9IXJ - chains B and N of the 5 polymer chains in the assembly; structure by electron microscopy, 2.92 A resolution.

# Chain B
Molecule: Guanine nucleotide-binding protein G(I)/G(S)/G(T) subunit beta-1
Organism: Homo sapiens
UniProt: P62873 (GBB1_HUMAN); numbering as in UniProt (aligned over 2-340)
Sequence (347 residues; each row starts with the number of its first residue; numbers below 1 keep their minus sign (Met-4 is residue -4)):
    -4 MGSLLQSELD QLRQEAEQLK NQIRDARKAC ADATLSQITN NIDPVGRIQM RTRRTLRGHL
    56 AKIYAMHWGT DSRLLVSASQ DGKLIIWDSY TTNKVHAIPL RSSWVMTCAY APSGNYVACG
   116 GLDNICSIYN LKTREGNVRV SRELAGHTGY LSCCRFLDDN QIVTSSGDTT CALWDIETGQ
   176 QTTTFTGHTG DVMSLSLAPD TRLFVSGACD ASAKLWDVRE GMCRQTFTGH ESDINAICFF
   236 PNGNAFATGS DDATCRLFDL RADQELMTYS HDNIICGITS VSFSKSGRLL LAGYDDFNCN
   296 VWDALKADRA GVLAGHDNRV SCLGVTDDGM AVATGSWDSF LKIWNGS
Unresolved in the structure: -4 to 2
Differences from the reference sequence: initiating methionine (-4); expression tag (-3 to 1, 341-342)
Curated features (UniProtKB/Swiss-Prot):
  - modified residue: Ser2 (N-acetylserine), His266 (Phosphohistidine)
  - natural variant: Leu30 (L30F: In MRD42; uncertain significance), Arg52 (R52G: In MRD42), Gly64 (G64V: In MRD42), Asp76 (D76E: In MRD42; D76G: In MRD42), Gly77 (G77S: In MRD42), Lys78 (K78R: In MRD42), Ile80 (I80N: In MRD42; I80T: In MRD42), His91 (H91R: In MRD42; uncertain significance), Ala92 (A92T: In MRD42), Pro94 (P94S: In MRD42), Leu95 (L95P: In MRD42), Arg96 (R96L: In MRD42), 5 further natural variant entries in UniProt

# Chain N
Molecule: Nb35
Organism: Lama glama
Sequence (161 residues; row label = number of the first residue in the row; numbers below 1 keep their minus sign (Met-21 is residue -21)):
   -21 MKYLLPTAAA GLLLLAAQPA MAQVQLQESG GGLVQPGGSL RLSCAASGFT FSNYKMNWVR
    39 QAPGKGLEWV SDISQSGASI SYTGSVKGRF TISRDNAKNT LYLQMNSLKP EDTAVYYCAR
    99 CPAPFTRDCF DVTSTTYAYR GQGTQVTVSS AAALEHHHHH H
Unresolved in the structure: -21 to 0, 129-139
Disulfides: Cys22-Cys96, Cys99-Cys107

# Chain B / chain N interface
Residue-residue contacts (9; chain B residue first):
  Thr184(B) - Thr114(N)
  Glu226(B) - Gly26(N)
  Glu226(B) - Thr28(N)
  Glu226(B) - Tyr32(N)
  Glu226(B) - Arg98(N)  hydrogen bond (backbone-side chain)
  Ser227(B) - Pro100(N)  hydrogen bond (side chain-backbone)
  Ser227(B) - Tyr117(N)
  Asp228(B) - Tyr117(N)  hydrogen bond
  Asp246(B) - Ala101(N)
Also at the interface, not in a pair above, chain B (13 interface residues in all): Glu12, Lys15, Cys204, Asp205, Ala206, Thr223, His225, Ile270
Also at the interface, not in a pair above, chain N (15 interface residues in all): Gln1, Val2, Gln3, Phe27, Pro102, Phe103, Ala116

# Overview
The interface between chain B and chain N involves 13 residues on one side and 15 on the other; the contacts
include 3 hydrogen bonds. Polar pairs include Glu226(B)-Arg98(N), Ser227(B)-Pro100(N) and Asp228(B)-Tyr117(N).
Chain B is Guanine nucleotide-binding protein G(I)/G(S)/G(T) subunit beta-1 (Homo sapiens) and chain N is Nb35
(Lama glama); the structure, histamine-bound H2R in complex with Gs, was determined by electron microscopy.
